3R9M - chain A; structure by X-ray diffraction, 1.95 A resolution.

Chain A:
Protein: BRO1 domain-containing protein BROX
Source organism: Homo sapiens
Reference sequence: Q5VW32 (BROX_HUMAN); residue numbers follow UniProt; this construct covers 2-374
Sequence (376 residues; numbered -3 to 374; 2 numbers in that range are skipped by the numbering (no residue carries them; nothing is unmodelled there); the number before each row is that of its first residue; numbers below 1 keep their minus sign (Gly-3 is residue -3)):
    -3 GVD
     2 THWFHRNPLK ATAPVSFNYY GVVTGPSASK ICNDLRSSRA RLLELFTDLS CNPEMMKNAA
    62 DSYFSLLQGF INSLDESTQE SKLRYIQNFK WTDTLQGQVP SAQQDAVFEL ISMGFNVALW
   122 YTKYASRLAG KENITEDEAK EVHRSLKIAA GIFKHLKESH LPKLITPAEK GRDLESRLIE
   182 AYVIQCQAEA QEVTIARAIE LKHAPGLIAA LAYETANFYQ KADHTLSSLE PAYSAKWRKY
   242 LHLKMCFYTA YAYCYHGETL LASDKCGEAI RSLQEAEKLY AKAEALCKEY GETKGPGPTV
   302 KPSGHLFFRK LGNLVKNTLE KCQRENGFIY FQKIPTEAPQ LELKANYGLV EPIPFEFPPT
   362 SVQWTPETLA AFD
Construct notes: expression tag (-3 to -1)
Swiss-Prot annotation at these positions:
  - modified residue: Lys283 (N6-acetyllysine)
  - mutagenesis: His204 (H204A: Does not affect SYN2 interaction. Does not induce SYN2 ubiquitination. Does not affect recruitment to sites of rupture. Impairs NE repair), Leu350 (L350A: Loss of SYN2 interaction. Abolishes BROX recruitment to sites of nuclear envelope (NE) rupture. Impairs NE resealing. Does not induce SYN2 ubiquitination)
What the authors report for this chain:
  - contacts within the chain: Lys237-Gly298 (hydrogen bond), Lys237-Pro299 (hydrogen bond), Leu96-Pro297, Pro9-Pro297, Tyr291-Val301, Trp4-Val301, Val301-His306

Summary:
From UniProt: 2 mutagenesis sites. The paper reports contacts within the chain involving Lys237, Gly298 and
Pro299 among others.
Chain A is BRO1 domain-containing protein BROX (Homo sapiens); the structure, Crystal structure of the Brox
Bro1 domain, was determined by X-ray diffraction (same publication as 3RAU).
